Entry 6SEW (X-ray diffraction, 2.12 A resolution); this record covers chain A.

== Chain A ==
Name: Lysozyme C
Source organism: Gallus gallus
Notes: EC 3.2.1.17
UniProt: P00698 (LYSC_CHICK); residues 1-129 here correspond to UniProt positions 19-147 (UniProt number = residue number + 18)
Sequence (129 residues; numbered 1 to 129; the number before each row is that of its first residue):
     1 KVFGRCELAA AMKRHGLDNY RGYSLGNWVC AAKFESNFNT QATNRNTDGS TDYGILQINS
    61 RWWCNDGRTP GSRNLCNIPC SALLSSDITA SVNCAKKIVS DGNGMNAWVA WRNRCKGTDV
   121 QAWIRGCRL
Disulfides: Cys-6/Cys-127, Cys-30/Cys-115, Cys-64/Cys-80, Cys-76/Cys-94
Metal / ion sites: gold ion: His-15, Asn-93
Curated features (UniProtKB/Swiss-Prot):
  - active site: Glu-35, Asp-52
  - binding site (substrate): Asp-101

== In short ==
The gold ion site is built by His-15 and Asn-93. Curated annotation (UniProt) lists active-site residues
Glu-35 and Asp-52 and substrate-binding residue Asp-101.
Chain A is Lysozyme C (Gallus gallus); the structure, X-ray structure of the gold/lysozyme adduct formed upon
24h exposure of protein crystals to compound 2, was determined by X-ray diffraction together with 6SET, 6SEU,
6SEX and 6SEZ from the same study.
